8AI0 - chains A and B; structure by X-ray diffraction, 1.60 A resolution.

Chain A:
Molecule: 14-3-3 protein sigma
Organism: Homo sapiens
Reference sequence: P31947 (1433S_HUMAN); residue numbers follow UniProt; this construct covers 1-231
Amino-acid sequence (236 residues; row label = number of the first residue in the row; numbers below 1 keep their minus sign (Gly-4 is residue -4)):
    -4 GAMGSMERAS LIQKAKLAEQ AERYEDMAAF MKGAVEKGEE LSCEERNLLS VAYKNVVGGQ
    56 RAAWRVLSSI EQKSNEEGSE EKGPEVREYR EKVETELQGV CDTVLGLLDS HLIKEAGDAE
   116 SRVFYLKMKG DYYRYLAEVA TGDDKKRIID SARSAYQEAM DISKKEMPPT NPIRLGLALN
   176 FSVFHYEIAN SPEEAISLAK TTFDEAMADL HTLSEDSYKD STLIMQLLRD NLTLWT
Sequence notes: expression tag (-4 to 0)
Glycans and other covalent adducts: compound M79 linked to Cys38
Curated features (UniProtKB/Swiss-Prot):
  - site (Interaction with phosphoserine on interacting protein): Arg56, Arg129
  - modified residue (Phosphoserine): Ser5, Ser74

Chain B:
Molecule: Estrogen receptor
Reference sequence: P03372 (ESR1_HUMAN); residue numbers follow UniProt; this construct covers 591-595
Amino-acid sequence (5 residues; row label = number of the first residue in the row):
   591 FPATV
Modified residues: Thr594 (phosphothreonine; TPO)
Reported in the primary citation:
  - post-translational modification sites: Thr594 (citing earlier work)

Chain A / chain B interface:
Contacting residue pairs (20; chain A residue first):
  Lys49(A) - Thr594(B)  hydrogen bond (side chain-backbone)
  Lys49(A) - Val595(B)
  Arg56(A) - Thr594(B)
  Arg60(A) - Phe591(B)
  Lys122(A) - Val595(B)  hydrogen bond (side chain-backbone)
  Arg129(A) - Thr594(B)
  Tyr130(A) - Thr594(B)
  Gly171(A) - Val595(B)
  Leu174(A) - Ala593(B)
  Leu174(A) - Thr594(B)
  Leu174(A) - Val595(B)  hydrophobic
  Asn175(A) - Thr594(B)
  Asn175(A) - Val595(B)  hydrogen bond (side chain-backbone)
  Val178(A) - Pro592(B)  hydrophobic
  Val178(A) - Ala593(B)
  Val178(A) - Thr594(B)
  Leu222(A) - Val595(B)  hydrophobic
  Asn226(A) - Pro592(B)
  Asn226(A) - Ala593(B)  hydrogen bond (side chain-backbone)
  Trp230(A) - Pro592(B)  hydrophobic
Interface residues without a listed pair, chain A (16 interface residues in all): Asp126, Glu182, Leu229

Summary:
The interface between chain A and chain B involves 16 residues on one side and 5 on the other; the contacts
include 4 hydrogen bonds. Among the polar pairs are Lys49(A)-Thr594(B), Lys122(A)-Val595(B) and
Asn175(A)-Val595(B). From the paper: a modification site at Thr594(B).
Here chain A is 14-3-3 protein sigma (Homo sapiens) and chain B is Estrogen receptor. Entry 8AI0 (Small
molecular stabilizer for ERalpha and 14-3-3sigma (1080268)) was determined by X-ray diffraction (same
publication as 8ALR, 8ALT, 8ALV, 8ALW, 8AM7, 8AOY and 32 further entries).
